1Q2S - chains E and A; structure by X-ray diffraction, 3.20 A resolution.

== Chain E ==
Molecule: 20-nt RNA strand
Sequence (20 nucleotides; each row starts with the number of its first residue):
    25 AGCACGGCUX UAAACCGUGC
Modified / non-standard residues: PQ1 (phosphoric acid mono-[5-(2-amino-5-aminomethyl-4-oxo-3,5-dihydro-4H-pyrido[2,3-d]pyrimidin-8-yl)-3,4-dihydroxy-tetrahydro-furan-2-ylmethyl] ester) at position 34

== Chain A ==
Molecule: Queuine tRNA-ribosyltransferase
From: Zymomonas mobilis
Notes: EC 2.4.2.29
UniProtKB: P28720 (TGT_ZYMMO); residues 2-386 here correspond to UniProt positions 1-385 (UniProt number = residue number - 1)
Sequence (386 residues; each row starts with the number of its first residue):
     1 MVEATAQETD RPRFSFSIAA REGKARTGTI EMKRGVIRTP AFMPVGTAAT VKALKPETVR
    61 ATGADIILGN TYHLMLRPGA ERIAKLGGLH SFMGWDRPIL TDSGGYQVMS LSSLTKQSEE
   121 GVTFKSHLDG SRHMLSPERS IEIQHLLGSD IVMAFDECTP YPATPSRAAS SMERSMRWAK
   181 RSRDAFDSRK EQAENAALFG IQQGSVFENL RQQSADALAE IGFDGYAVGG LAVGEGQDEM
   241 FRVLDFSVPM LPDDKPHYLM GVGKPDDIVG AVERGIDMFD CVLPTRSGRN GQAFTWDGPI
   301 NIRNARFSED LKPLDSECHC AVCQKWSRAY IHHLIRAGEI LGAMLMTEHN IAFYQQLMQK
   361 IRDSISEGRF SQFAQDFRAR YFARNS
Disordered / not traced: 1-10
Sequence notes: initiating methionine (1)
Metal / ion sites: Zn2+: Cys318, Cys320, Cys323, His349
What the authors report for this chain:
  - binding site for the 20-nt RNA strand (chain E): Asp102, Asp156, Gly230, Leu231, Met260
  - conformationally variable residues (side-chain flip): Asp102
  - catalytic residues: Asp280
  - mutagenesis - D102A, D102N, G261A, D280N, R289K: abolished catalytic activity
  - mutagenesis - Y258F, G263A, D267A, R286K: decreased catalytic activity
  - catalytic residues: Asp102 (proposed by the authors, not directly observed)
  - mutagenesis - D267N: unchanged catalytic activity

== Interface between chain E and chain A ==
Contacting residue pairs (62):
  C27(E) with Arg336(A), salt bridge to the phosphate
  A28(E) with Ala305(A), phosphate contact; Arg336(A), salt bridge to the phosphate
  C29(E) with Asn304(A), phosphate contact; Ala305(A), hydrogen bond to the phosphate
  G30(E) with Asn301(A), phosphate contact; Arg303(A), hydrogen bond to the base; Asn304(A), hydrogen bond to the phosphate
  G31(E) with Asn290(A), base contact; Arg303(A), hydrogen bond to the base
  C32(E) with Lys264(A), salt bridge to the phosphate; Arg286(A), hydrogen bond to the sugar; Asn290(A), hydrogen bond to the base; Gln292(A), base contact
  U33(E) with Ala232(A), hydrogen bond to the sugar; Gly261(A), hydrogen bond to the sugar; Val262(A), base contact; Gly263(A), base contact; Lys264(A), hydrogen bond to the base; Asp267(A), hydrogen bond to the base; Cys281(A), hydrogen bond to the sugar; Leu283(A), sugar contact; Arg286(A), salt bridge to the phosphate
  PQ1_34(E) with Asp102(A), hydrogen bond to the sugar; Ser103(A), base contact; Gly105(A), base contact; Tyr106(A), sugar contact; Asp156(A), base contact; Cys158(A), base contact; Ile201(A), base contact; Gly229(A), base contact; Gly230(A), base contact; Leu231(A), base contact; Met260(A), base contact; Gly261(A), hydrogen bond to the sugar; Asp280(A), sugar contact; Cys281(A), hydrogen bond to the phosphate; Val282(A), hydrogen bond to the phosphate
  U35(E) with Val45(A), phosphate contact; Thr47(A), hydrogen bond to the phosphate; Lys52(A), base contact; Asn70(A), hydrogen bond to the phosphate; His73(A), hydrogen bond to the phosphate; Asp102(A), phosphate contact; Tyr106(A), phosphate contact; Gln107(A), hydrogen bond to the phosphate; Val282(A), base contact; Thr285(A), hydrogen bond to the base; Arg286(A), hydrogen bond to the base; Arg289(A), hydrogen bond to the base
  A36(E) with His73(A), hydrogen bond to the phosphate; Gln107(A), hydrogen bond to the phosphate; Ser110(A), hydrogen bond to the phosphate; Leu111(A), sugar contact; Leu114(A), base contact; His127(A), sugar contact
  A37(E) with Arg286(A), hydrogen bond to the base; Arg289(A), sugar contact
  A38(E) with Arg289(A), salt bridge to the phosphate; Ile340(A), base contact
  C39(E) with Asn290(A), hydrogen bond to the base; Arg303(A), base contact
Interface residues without a listed pair, chain E (14 interface residues in all): C40
Interface residues without a listed pair, chain A (46 interface residues in all): Leu68, Ser113, Gln203, Ser287

== Summary ==
The interface between chain E and chain A involves 14 residues on one side and 46 on the other, with 27
hydrogen bonds and 5 salt bridges. Polar pairs include G30(E)-Arg303(A), G31(E)-Arg303(A) and
C32(E)-Asn290(A). From the paper: catalytic residues Asp280(A) and Asp102(A); D102A, D102N and G261A of chain
A, among others, abolish catalytic activity; 10 substitutions were tested in all.
Chain E is a 20-nt RNA strand and chain A is Queuine tRNA-ribosyltransferase (Zymomonas mobilis); the
structure, Chemical trapping and crystal structure of a catalytic tRNA guanine transglycosylase covalent
intermediate, was determined by X-ray diffraction (same publication as 1Q2R).
